2WV4 - chains B and D; structure by X-ray diffraction, 2.50 A resolution.

== Chain B ==
Protein: Picornain 3C
From: Foot-and-mouth disease virus
Notes: EC 3.4.22.28
UniProt: P03306 (POLG_FMDV1); residues 1-213 here correspond to UniProt positions 1650-1862 (UniProt number = residue number + 1649)
Amino-acid sequence (214 residues; numbered 0 to 213; the number before each row is that of its first residue; numbering starts at 0):
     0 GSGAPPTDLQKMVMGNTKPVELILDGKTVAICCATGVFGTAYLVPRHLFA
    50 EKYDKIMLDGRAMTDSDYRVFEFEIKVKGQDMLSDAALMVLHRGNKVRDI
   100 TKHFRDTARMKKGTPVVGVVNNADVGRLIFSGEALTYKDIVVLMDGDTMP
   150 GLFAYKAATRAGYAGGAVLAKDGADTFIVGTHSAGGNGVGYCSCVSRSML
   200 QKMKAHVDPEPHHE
Disordered / not traced: 0-5, 78-80, 170-172, 208-213
Sequence notes: engineered mutation Lys95 (Cys1744 in P03306), Leu142 (Cys1791 in P03306), Ala163 (Cys1812 in P03306)
Curated features (UniProtKB/Swiss-Prot):
  - active site (For protease 3C activity): His46, Asp84
  - site: Ser182 (Important for catalytic activity), Glu213 (Cleavage)
What the authors report for this chain:
  - binding site for Foot and mouth disease virus (serotype A) variant VP1 capsid protein: Thr27, Ala29, Ile30, Cys31, His46, Leu47, Glu50, Asp123, Val140, Val141, Leu142, Met143, Asp144, Asp146, Thr158, Ala160, Gly161, His181, Tyr190
  - catalytic residues: His46, Asp84
  - specificity-determining residues: Cys31, Leu47, Tyr154, Thr158, His181
  - mutagenesis - C31F: decreased catalytic activity on this protein substrate
  - mutagenesis - C31A, C31F/L47A: unchanged catalytic activity
  - mutagenesis - C31F/L47A: decreased catalytic activity on FRET4 substrate
  - mutagenesis - C31A (3-fold), C31A/L47A: decreased catalytic activity on fluorescent VP1-2A peptide
  - mutagenesis - D84A (1000-fold): abolished catalytic activity
  - mutagenesis - D84E (200-fold): decreased catalytic activity on FRET4
  - mutagenesis - C142L: unchanged growth

== Chain D ==
Protein: Foot and mouth disease virus (serotype A) variant VP1 capsid protein
Notes: fragment: vp1-2a cleavage junction (p5-p5'), residues 29-38
UniProt: Q65050 (Q65050_9PICO); residues 2-11 here correspond to UniProt positions 29-38 (UniProt number = residue number + 27)
Amino-acid sequence (11 residues; each row starts with the number of its first residue):
     1 XAPAKQLLNFD
Disordered / not traced: 11
Modified / non-standard residues: ACE (acetyl group) at position 1

== Interface between chain B and chain D ==
Pairs across the interface (46; chain B residue first):
  Thr27(B) - Phe10(D)
  Val28(B) - Asn9(D)
  Val28(B) - Phe10(D)  hydrogen bond (backbone-backbone)
  Ala29(B) - Leu8(D)
  Ala29(B) - Asn9(D)
  Ala29(B) - Phe10(D)
  Ile30(B) - Leu7(D)
  Ile30(B) - Leu8(D)  hydrogen bond (backbone-backbone)
  Cys31(B) - Leu7(D)  hydrophobic
  His46(B) - Lys5(D)
  His46(B) - Gln6(D)
  His46(B) - Leu7(D)
  Leu47(B) - Leu7(D)  hydrophobic
  Glu50(B) - Leu7(D)
  Glu50(B) - Asn9(D)
  Asp123(B) - Leu8(D)
  Val140(B) - Pro3(D)  hydrophobic
  Val141(B) - Ala2(D)
  Val141(B) - Pro3(D)
  Leu142(B) - Ala2(D)
  Leu142(B) - Pro3(D)
  Leu142(B) - Lys5(D)
  Met143(B) - Ala2(D)
  Met143(B) - Pro3(D)  hydrogen bond (backbone-backbone)
  Met143(B) - Ala4(D)  hydrophobic
  Asp144(B) - Lys5(D)  salt bridge
  Asp146(B) - Lys5(D)  salt bridge
  Thr158(B) - Gln6(D)  hydrogen bond
  Arg159(B) - Gln6(D)
  Ala160(B) - Gln6(D)
  Ala160(B) - Leu8(D)  hydrophobic
  Gly161(B) - Gln6(D)  hydrogen bond (backbone-backbone)
  Gly161(B) - Leu8(D)
  Tyr162(B) - Gln6(D)
  Ala163(B) - Gln6(D)  hydrogen bond (backbone-backbone)
  Ala163(B) - Leu7(D)
  His181(B) - Gln6(D)  hydrogen bond
  Ser182(B) - Lys5(D)
  Ser182(B) - Gln6(D)  hydrogen bond (backbone-backbone)
  Ala183(B) - Ala4(D)
  Ala183(B) - Lys5(D)
  Ala183(B) - Gln6(D)
  Gly184(B) - Pro3(D)
  Gly184(B) - Ala4(D)  hydrogen bond (backbone-backbone)
  Gly184(B) - Gln6(D)  hydrogen bond (backbone-side chain)
  Tyr190(B) - Pro3(D)  hydrophobic
Also at the interface, not in a pair above, chain B (27 interface residues in all): Gly185

== In short ==
27 residues of chain B and 9 residues of chain D are in contact; the contacts include 10 hydrogen bonds and 2
salt bridges. Among the polar pairs are Asp144(B)-Lys5(D), Asp146(B)-Lys5(D) and Thr158(B)-Gln6(D). From the
paper: catalytic residues His46(B) and Asp84(B); C31A and C31A/L47A of chain B reduce catalytic activity on
fluorescent VP1-2A peptide; 7 substitutions were tested in all.
Here chain B is Picornain 3C (Foot-and-mouth disease virus) and chain D is Foot and mouth disease virus
(serotype A) variant VP1 capsid protein. Entry 2WV4 (Crystal structure of foot-and-mouth disease virus 3C
protease in complex with a decameric peptide corresponding to ...) was determined by X-ray diffraction
together with 2WV5 from the same study.
